Entry 2A68 (X-ray diffraction, 2.50 A resolution); this record covers chains C and F of the 6 polymer chains in the assembly.

[Chain C]
Molecule: DNA-directed RNA polymerase beta chain
Source organism: Thermus thermophilus
Notes: EC 2.7.7.6
UniProt: Q8RQE9 (RPOB_THET8); numbering as in UniProt (aligned over 1-1119)
Chain sequence (1119 residues; row label = number of the first residue in the row):
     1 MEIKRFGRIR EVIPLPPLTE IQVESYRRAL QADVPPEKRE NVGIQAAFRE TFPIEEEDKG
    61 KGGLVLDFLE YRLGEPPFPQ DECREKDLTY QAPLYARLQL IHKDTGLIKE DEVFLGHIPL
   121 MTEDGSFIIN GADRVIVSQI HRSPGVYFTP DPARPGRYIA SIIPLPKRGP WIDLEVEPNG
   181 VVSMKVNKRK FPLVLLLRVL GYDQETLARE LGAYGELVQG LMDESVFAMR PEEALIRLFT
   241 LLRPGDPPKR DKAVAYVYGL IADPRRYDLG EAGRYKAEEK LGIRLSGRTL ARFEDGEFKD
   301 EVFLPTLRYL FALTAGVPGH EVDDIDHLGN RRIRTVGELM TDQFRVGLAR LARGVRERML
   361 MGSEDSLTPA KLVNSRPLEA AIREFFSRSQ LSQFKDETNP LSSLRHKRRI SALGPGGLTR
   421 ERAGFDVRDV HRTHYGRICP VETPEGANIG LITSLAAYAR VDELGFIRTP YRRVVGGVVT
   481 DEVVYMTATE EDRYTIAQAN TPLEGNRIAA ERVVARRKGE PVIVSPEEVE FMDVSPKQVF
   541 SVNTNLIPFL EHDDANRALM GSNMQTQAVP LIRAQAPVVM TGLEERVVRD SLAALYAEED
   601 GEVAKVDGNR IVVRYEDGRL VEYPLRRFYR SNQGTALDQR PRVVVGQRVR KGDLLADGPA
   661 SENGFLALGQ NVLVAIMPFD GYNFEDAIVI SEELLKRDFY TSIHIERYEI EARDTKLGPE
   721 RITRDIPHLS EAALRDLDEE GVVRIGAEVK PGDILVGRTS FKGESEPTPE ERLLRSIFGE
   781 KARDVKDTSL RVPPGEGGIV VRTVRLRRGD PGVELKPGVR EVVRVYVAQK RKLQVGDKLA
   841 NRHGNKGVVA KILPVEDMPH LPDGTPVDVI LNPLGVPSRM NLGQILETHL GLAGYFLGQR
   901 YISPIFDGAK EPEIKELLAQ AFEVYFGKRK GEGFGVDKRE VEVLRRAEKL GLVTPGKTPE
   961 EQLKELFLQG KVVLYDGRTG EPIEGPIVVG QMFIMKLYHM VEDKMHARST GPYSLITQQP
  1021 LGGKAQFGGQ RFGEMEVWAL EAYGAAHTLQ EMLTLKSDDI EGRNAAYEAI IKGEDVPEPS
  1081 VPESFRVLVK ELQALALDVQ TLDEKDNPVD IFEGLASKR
Ion coordination: Mg2+ site 1 near Arg5 (its only coordinating residue here); Mg2+ site 2: Arg5, Gly7; Mg2+ site 3: Glu11, Ile13; Mg2+ site 4 near Gln31 (its only coordinating residue here); Mg2+ site 5 near Met121 (its only coordinating residue here); Mg2+ site 6: Arg154, Arg157; Mg2+ site 7 near Leu165 (its only coordinating residue here); Mg2+ site 8 near Arg168 (its only coordinating residue here); Mg2+ site 9 near Asp223 (its only coordinating residue here); Mg2+ site 10 near Pro318 (its only coordinating residue here); Mg2+ site 11: Arg405, Asn563; Mg2+ site 12 near Arg422 (its only coordinating residue here); 21 more Mg2+ sites not listed
Ligand contacts: rifabutin (RBT): Arg134, Ser389, Gln390, Leu391, Ser392, Gln393, Phe394, Lys395, Asp396, Arg405, His406, Arg409, Ser411, Leu413, Pro444, Ile452, Gln633

[Chain F]
Molecule: RNA polymerase sigma factor rpoD
Source organism: Thermus thermophilus
Chain sequence (423 residues; each row starts with the number of its first residue):
     1 MKKSKRKNAQ AQEAQETEVL VQEEAEELPE FPEGEPDPDL EDPDLALEDD LLDLPEEGEG
    61 LDLEEEEEDL PIPKISTSDP VRQYLHEIGQ VPLLTLEEEV ELARKVEEGM EAIKKLSEIT
   121 GLDPDLIREV VRAKILGSAR VRHIPGLKET LDPKTVEEID QKLKSLPKEH KRYLHIAREG
   181 EAARQHLIEA NLRLVVSIAK KYTGRGLSFL DLIQEGNQGL IRAVEKFEYK RRFKFSTYAT
   241 WWIRQAINRA IADQARTIRI PVHMVETINK LSRTARQLQQ ELGREPTYEE IAEAMGPGWD
   301 AKRVEETLKI AQEPVSLETP IGDEKDSFYG DFIPDEHLPS PVDAATQSLL SEELEKALSK
   361 LSEREAMVLK LRKGLIDGRE HTLEEVGAFF GVTRERIRQI ENKALRKLKY HESRTRKLRD
   421 FLD
Unresolved in the structure: 1-73, 379-383
Ion coordination: Mg2+ site 1: Gln83, Glu87 (shared with 1 residue of chain D); Mg2+ site 2 near Glu87 (its only coordinating residue here); Mg2+ site 3 near Arg104 (its only coordinating residue here); Mg2+ site 4 near Glu111 (its only coordinating residue here); Mg2+ site 5 near Tyr173 (its only coordinating residue here); Mg2+ site 6 near Arg244 (its only coordinating residue here); Mg2+ site 7: Leu338, Ser340; Mg2+ site 8 near Ser340 (its only coordinating residue here); Mg2+ site 9 near Ser359 (its only coordinating residue here); Mg2+ site 10 near Lys360 (its only coordinating residue here); Mg2+ site 11 near Glu363 (its only coordinating residue here); Mg2+ site 12 near Ala366 (its only coordinating residue here); 2 more Mg2+ sites not listed

[Interface between chain C and chain F]
Pairs across the interface (38; chain C residue first):
  Ala370(C) with Gln280(F)
  Arg376(C) with Gln279(F)
  His728(C) with Asp423(F), salt bridge
  Leu729(C) with Arg419(F); Phe421(F), hydrophobic
  Pro769(C) with Lys373(F)
  Glu770(C) with Gly374(F)
  Leu773(C) with Leu369(F); Lys373(F)
  Phe778(C) with Lys409(F)
  Pro817(C) with Tyr288(F); Glu305(F)
  Gly818(C) with Glu305(F)
  Thr1010(C) with Ser340(F); Pro341(F)
  Tyr1013(C) with Ile333(F); Pro334(F); Asp335(F), hydrogen bond (backbone-backbone)
  Ser1014(C) with Gly330(F), hydrogen bond (side chain-backbone); Asp331(F), hydrogen bond (side chain-backbone); Ile333(F)
  Leu1015(C) with Gly330(F); Ile333(F), hydrogen bond (backbone-backbone)
  Ile1016(C) with Leu317(F), hydrophobic; Gly330(F)
  Thr1017(C) with Asp331(F)
  Gln1018(C) with Asp335(F), hydrogen bond; Leu338(F)
  Leu1021(C) with Asp331(F); Phe332(F)
  Asn1064(C) with Pro339(F); Pro341(F)
  Tyr1067(C) with Pro341(F); Val342(F); Ala345(F), hydrophobic
  Lys1072(C) with Ser348(F); Leu349(F); Glu352(F), salt bridge
Interface residues without a listed pair, chain C (30 interface residues in all): Arg772, Ser776, Ile777, Gly1011, Pro1012, Gln1019, Ile1060, Arg1063, Ile1071
Interface residues without a listed pair, chain F (32 interface residues in all): Glu285, Lys309, Ala344, Gly378, Leu405

[Summary]
30 residues of chain C face 32 of chain F across their interface; the contacts include 5 hydrogen bonds and 2
salt bridges. Among the polar pairs are His728(C)-Asp423(F), Lys1072(C)-Glu352(F) and Ser1014(C)-Gly330(F).
Chain C binds rifabutin. Arg5(C) and Gly7(C) form the Mg2+ site 2.
Chain C is DNA-directed RNA polymerase beta chain and chain F is RNA polymerase sigma factor rpoD, both from
Thermus thermophilus; the structure, Crystal structure of the T. thermophilus RNA polymerase holoenzyme in
complex with antibiotic rifabutin, was determined by X-ray diffraction together with 2A69 and 2A6E from the
same study.
